PDB entry 8HH7 | electron microscopy, 2.50 A resolution | chains B and G of the 7 polymer chains in the assembly

[Chain B]
Molecule: ATP synthase subunit alpha
From: Bacillus sp. PS3
Notes: EC 7.1.2.2
UniProt: A0A0M3VGF9 (A0A0M3VGF9_BACP3); residues 2-502 here = UniProt positions 2-502
Chain sequence (501 residues; numbered 2 to 502; the number before each row is that of its first residue):
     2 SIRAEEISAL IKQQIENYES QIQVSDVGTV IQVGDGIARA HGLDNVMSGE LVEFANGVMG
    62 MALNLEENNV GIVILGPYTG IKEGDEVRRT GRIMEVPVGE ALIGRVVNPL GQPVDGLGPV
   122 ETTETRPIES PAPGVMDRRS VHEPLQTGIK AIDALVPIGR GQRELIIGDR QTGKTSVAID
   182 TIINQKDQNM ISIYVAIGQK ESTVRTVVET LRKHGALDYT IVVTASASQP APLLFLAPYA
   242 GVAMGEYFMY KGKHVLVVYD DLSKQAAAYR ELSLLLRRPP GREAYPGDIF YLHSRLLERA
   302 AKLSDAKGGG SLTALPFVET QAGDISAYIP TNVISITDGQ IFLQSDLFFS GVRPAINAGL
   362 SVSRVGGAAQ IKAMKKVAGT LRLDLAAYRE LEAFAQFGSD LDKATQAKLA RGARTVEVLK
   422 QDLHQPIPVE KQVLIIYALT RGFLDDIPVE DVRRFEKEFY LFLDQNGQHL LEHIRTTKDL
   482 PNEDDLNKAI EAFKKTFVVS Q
Unresolved in the structure: 2-23, 502
Sequence notes: conflict Pro-132 (Arg in A0A0M3VGF9), Ser-193 (Cys in A0A0M3VGF9), Phe-463 (Trp in A0A0M3VGF9)
Ion coordination: Mg2+: Thr-176 (together with ATP)
Residues lining bound ligands:
  - ATP (adenosine-5'-triphosphate), molecule 1: Asp-170, Arg-171, Gln-172, Thr-173, Gly-174, Lys-175, Thr-176, Ser-177, Gln-200, Glu-320, Phe-349, Arg-354, Pro-355, Gln-422, Asp-423, Leu-424
  - ATP, molecule 2: Ile-335, Ser-336, Val-363, Arg-365

[Chain G]
Molecule: ATP synthase gamma chain
From: Bacillus sp. PS3
UniProt: A0A0M4TPJ7 (A0A0M4TPJ7_BACP3); residues 2-285 here = UniProt positions 2-285
Chain sequence (284 residues; each row starts with the number of its first residue):
     2 ASLRDIKTRI NATKKTSQIT KAMEMVSTSK LNRAEQNAKS FVPYMEKIQE VVANVALGAG
    62 GASHPMLVSR PVKKTGYLVI TSDRGLAGAY NSNVLRLVYQ TIQKRHASPD EYAIIVIGRV
   122 GLSFFRKRNM PVILDITRLP DQPSFADIKE IARKTVGLFA DGTFDELYMY YNHYVSAIQQ
   182 EVTERKLLPL TDLAENKQRT VYEFEPSQEE ILDVLLPQYA ESLIYGALLD AKASEHAARM
   242 TAMKNATDNA NELIRTLTLS YNRARQAAIT QEITEIVAGA NALQ
Unresolved in the structure: 285

[Interface between chain B and chain G]
Pairs across the interface (5):
  Ala-323(B) with Leu-260(G), hydrophobic
  Asp-325(B) with Arg-264(G), salt bridge
  Phe-398(B) with Asn-246(G); Asn-250(G)
  Gly-399(B) with Ile-179(G)
Other interface residues (no listed pair), chain B (8 interface residues in all): Arg-278, Pro-281, Glu-284, Ala-285
Other interface residues (no listed pair), chain G (9 interface residues in all): Thr-242, Thr-271, Thr-275, Asn-282

[Overview]
8 residues of chain B and 9 residues of chain G are in contact, with 1 salt bridge. Its one salt-bridged
contact is Asp-325(B)/Arg-264(G). Bound to chain B: ATP.
Here chain B is ATP synthase subunit alpha and chain G is ATP synthase gamma chain, both from Bacillus sp.
PS3. Entry 8HH7 (F1 domain of FoF1-ATPase from Bacillus PS3, 81 degrees, lowATP) was determined by electron
microscopy together with 8HH1, 8HH2, 8HH3, 8HH4, 8HH5, 8HH6 and 5 further entries from the same study.
